PDB entry 7WM2 | electron microscopy, 2.69 A resolution | chains B and D of the 4 polymer chains in the assembly

Chain B (and D):
Name: Potassium channel AKT1
From: Arabidopsis thaliana
Notes: chain D of this document is another copy of the same molecule, construct and numbering; everything in this record applies to it too
UniProt: Q38998 (AKT1_ARATH); residue numbers follow UniProt; this construct covers 1-857
Amino-acid sequence (895 residues; row label = number of the first residue in the row):
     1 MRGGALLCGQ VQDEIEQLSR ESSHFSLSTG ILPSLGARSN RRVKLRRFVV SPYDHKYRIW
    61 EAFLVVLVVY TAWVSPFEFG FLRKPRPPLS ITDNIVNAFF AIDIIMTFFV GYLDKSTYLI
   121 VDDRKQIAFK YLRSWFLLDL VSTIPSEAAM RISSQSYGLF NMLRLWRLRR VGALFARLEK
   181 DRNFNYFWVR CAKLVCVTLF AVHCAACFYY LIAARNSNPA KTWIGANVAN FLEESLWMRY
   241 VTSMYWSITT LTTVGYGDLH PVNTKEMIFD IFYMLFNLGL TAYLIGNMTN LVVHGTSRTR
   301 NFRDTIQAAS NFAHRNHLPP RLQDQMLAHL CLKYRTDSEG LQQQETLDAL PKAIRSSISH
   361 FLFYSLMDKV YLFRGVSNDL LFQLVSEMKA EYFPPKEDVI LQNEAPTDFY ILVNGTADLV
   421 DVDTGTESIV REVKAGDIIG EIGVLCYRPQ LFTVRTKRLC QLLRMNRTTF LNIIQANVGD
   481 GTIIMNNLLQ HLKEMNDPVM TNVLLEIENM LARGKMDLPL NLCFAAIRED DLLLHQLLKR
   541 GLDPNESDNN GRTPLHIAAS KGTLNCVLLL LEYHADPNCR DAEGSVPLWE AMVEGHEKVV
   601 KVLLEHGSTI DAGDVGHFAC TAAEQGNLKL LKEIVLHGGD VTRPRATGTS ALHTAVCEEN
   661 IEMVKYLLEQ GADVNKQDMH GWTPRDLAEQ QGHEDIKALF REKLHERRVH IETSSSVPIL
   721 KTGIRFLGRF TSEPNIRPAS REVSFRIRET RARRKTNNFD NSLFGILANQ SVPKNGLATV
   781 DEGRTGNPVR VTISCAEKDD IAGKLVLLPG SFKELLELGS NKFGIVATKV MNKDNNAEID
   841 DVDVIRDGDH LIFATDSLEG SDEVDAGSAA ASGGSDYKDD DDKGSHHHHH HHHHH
Unresolved in the structure: 1-43, 513-895
Sequence notes: expression tag (858-895)
Metal / ion sites: K+ site 1: T253, V254 (shared with 2 residues of chain A; 2 residues of chain C; T253(D), V254(D) of chain D); K+ site 2: T253 (shared with 1 residue of chain A; 1 residue of chain C; T253(D) of chain D); K+ site 3: G255 (shared with 1 residue of chain A; 1 residue of chain C; G255(D) of chain D)

Interface between chain B and chain D:
Residue-residue contacts - 6 pairs, chain B then chain D:
  A405(B) with P406(D); Y447(D)
  P406(B) with Y447(D)
  Y447(B) with P406(D); P449(D)
  P449(B) with Y447(D)
Other interface residues (no listed pair), chain D (5 interface residues in all): A405, R448

Summary:
Chain B and chain D form an interface of 4 and 5 residues respectively. T253(B) and V254(B) form the K+ site
1.
Chain B and chain D are both Potassium channel AKT1 (Arabidopsis thaliana); the structure, Cryo-EM structure
of AKT1, was determined by electron microscopy (same publication as 9IS8 and 7WM1).
